6QNP - chains A and H; structure by X-ray diffraction, 2.70 A resolution.

# Chain A
Molecule: Clathrin heavy chain 1
Organism: Homo sapiens
Notes: fragment: LIDL motifs A-D, REFSEQ RESIDUES 653-719, N-TERMINAL 'GPLGS' ARE NON-NATURAL
Reference sequence: Q00610 (CLH1_HUMAN); numbering as in UniProt (aligned over 1-364)
Chain sequence (364 residues; each row starts with the number of its first residue):
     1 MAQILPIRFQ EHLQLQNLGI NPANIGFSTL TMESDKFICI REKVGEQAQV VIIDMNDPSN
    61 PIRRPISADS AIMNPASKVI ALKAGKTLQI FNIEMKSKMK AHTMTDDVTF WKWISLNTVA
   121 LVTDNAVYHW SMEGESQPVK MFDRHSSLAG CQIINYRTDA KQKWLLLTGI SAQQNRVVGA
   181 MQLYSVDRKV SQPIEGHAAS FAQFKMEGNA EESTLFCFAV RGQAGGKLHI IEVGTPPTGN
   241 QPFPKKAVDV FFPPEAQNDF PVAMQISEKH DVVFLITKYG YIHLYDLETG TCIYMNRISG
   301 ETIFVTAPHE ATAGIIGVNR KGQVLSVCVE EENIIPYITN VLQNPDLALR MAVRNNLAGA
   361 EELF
Disordered / not traced: 1-2, 364
Swiss-Prot annotation at these positions:
  - region: A68 to D107 (WD40-like repeat 2), T302 to E330 (WD40-like repeat 7)
  - modified residue: A2 (N-acetylalanine), S67 (Phosphoserine), T105 (Phosphothreonine), Y184 (Phosphotyrosine)
  - mutagenesis: P65 (P65N: Disrupts spindle localization), S67 (S67G: Disrupts spindle localization), T87 (T87A: Disrupts spindle localization), Q89 (Q89A: Disrupts spindle localization), K96 (K96E: Disrupts spindle localization), K98 (K98E: Disrupts spindle localization)
What the authors report for this chain:
  - mutagenesis - T87A/Q89A/K96E/K98E, R188A/Q192A: abolished binding to G2 and S phase-expressed protein 1 (chain H)
  - mutagenesis - Q152L/I154Q: unchanged binding to G2 and S phase-expressed protein 1 (chain H)

# Chain H
Molecule: G2 and S phase-expressed protein 1
Organism: Homo sapiens
Reference sequence: Q9NYZ3 (GTSE1_HUMAN); residues 653-719 here correspond to UniProt positions 634-700 (UniProt number = residue number - 19)
Chain sequence (67 residues; each row starts with the number of its first residue):
   653 LAVTPDAASQ PLIDLPLIDF CDTPEAHVAV GSESRPLIDL MTNTPDMNKN VAKPSPVVGQ
   713 LIDLSSP
Disordered / not traced: 653-685, 694-706, 719

# How chain A and chain H interact
Contacting residue pairs (49):
  R64(A) - I690(H)
  R64(A) - D691(H)
  P65(A) - I690(H)
  P65(A) - D691(H)  hydrogen bond (backbone-backbone)
  I66(A) - L689(H)
  I66(A) - I690(H)  hydrophobic
  S67(A) - L689(H)  hydrogen bond (backbone-backbone)
  L82(A) - L689(H)
  L82(A) - I690(H)  hydrophobic
  A84(A) - L689(H)  hydrophobic
  Q89(A) - S686(H)
  Q89(A) - R687(H)
  Q89(A) - P688(H)
  Q89(A) - L689(H)  hydrogen bond (side chain-backbone)
  F91(A) - P688(H)  hydrophobic
  F91(A) - I690(H)  hydrophobic
  F91(A) - L692(H)  hydrophobic
  N92(A) - L692(H)
  K96(A) - L692(H)  hydrogen bond (side chain-backbone)
  K96(A) - M693(H)
  D143(A) - P708(H)
  R144(A) - P708(H)
  H145(A) - V710(H)
  W164(A) - L713(H)  hydrophobic
  Q182(A) - P708(H)
  L183(A) - L713(H)
  S185(A) - L713(H)
  R188(A) - Q712(H)  hydrogen bond (side chain-backbone)
  R188(A) - L713(H)
  V190(A) - V709(H)
  V190(A) - G711(H)
  V190(A) - L713(H)
  S191(A) - V709(H)  hydrogen bond (backbone-backbone)
  S191(A) - V710(H)
  S191(A) - G711(H)  hydrogen bond (backbone-backbone)
  Q192(A) - G711(H)
  Q192(A) - Q712(H)
  Q192(A) - L713(H)  hydrogen bond (side chain-backbone)
  Q192(A) - I714(H)  hydrogen bond (side chain-backbone)
  Q192(A) - L716(H)
  P193(A) - V710(H)
  I194(A) - I714(H)  hydrophobic
  F216(A) - I714(H)  hydrophobic
  I231(A) - I714(H)  hydrophobic
  I231(A) - D715(H)
  I231(A) - L716(H)  hydrophobic
  E232(A) - I714(H)
  V233(A) - I714(H)  hydrophobic
  A247(A) - S718(H)
Also at the interface, not in a pair above, chain A (39 interface residues in all): V50, A68, K83, T87, I93, S97, K98, Y184, K189, F218, H229
Also at the interface, not in a pair above, chain H (19 interface residues in all): S707
Interface features reported in the paper:
  - interface residues, chain H: L689(H), I690(H), L692(H), L713(H), I714(H), L716(H)

# In short
The interface between chain A and chain H involves 39 residues on one side and 19 on the other; the contacts
include 9 hydrogen bonds. Among the polar pairs are Q89(A)-L689(H), K96(A)-L692(H) and R188(A)-Q712(H). From
the paper: T87A/Q89A/K96E/K98E and R188A/Q192A of chain A abolish binding to G2 and S phase-expressed protein
1 (chain H); interface residues L689(H), I690(H) and L692(H) among others.
Chain A is Clathrin heavy chain 1 and chain H is G2 and S phase-expressed protein 1, both from Homo sapiens;
the structure, Clathrin heavy chain N-terminal domain bound to GTSE1 lidl motif, was determined by X-ray
diffraction together with 6QNN from the same study.
